PDB entry 8E74 | electron microscopy, 2.94 A resolution | chains Z and P of the 9 polymer chains in the assembly

[Chain Z]
Name: Transcription termination/antitermination protein NusG
Source organism: Mycobacterium tuberculosis
UniProtKB: A0A045HU92 (A0A045HU92_MYCTX); residues 2-238 here = UniProt positions 2-238
Chain sequence (238 residues; each row starts with the number of its first residue):
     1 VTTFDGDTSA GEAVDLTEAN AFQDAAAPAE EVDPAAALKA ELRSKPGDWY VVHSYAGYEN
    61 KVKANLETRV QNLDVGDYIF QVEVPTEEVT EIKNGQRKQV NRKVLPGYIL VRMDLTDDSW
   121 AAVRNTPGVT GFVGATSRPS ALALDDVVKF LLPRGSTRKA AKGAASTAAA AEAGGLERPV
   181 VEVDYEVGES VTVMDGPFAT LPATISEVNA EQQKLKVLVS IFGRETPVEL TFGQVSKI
Not modelled in the structure: 1-32, 155-238
Sequence notes: expression tag (1)
From the paper describing this entry:
  - binding site for the 54-nt DNA strand: Trp120, Arg124

[Chain P]
Molecule: 54-nt DNA strand
Sequence (54 nucleotides; each row starts with the number of its first residue):
   101 CCGGCATGAG AGGATAAAAT ACTATATCCT GGTTAAAGGG TTTTCTTTCT GACG
Not modelled in the structure: 101-109, 147-154

[How chain Z and chain P interact]
Residue-residue contacts (9; chain Z residue first):
  Gly57(Z) - DG139(P)  phosphate contact
  Gly57(Z) - DG140(P)  sugar contact
  Tyr58(Z) - DG138(P)  sugar contact
  Tyr58(Z) - DG139(P)  sugar contact
  Asn60(Z) - DG140(P)  phosphate contact
  Lys61(Z) - DG139(P)  salt bridge to the phosphate
  Lys61(Z) - DG140(P)  phosphate contact
  Lys93(Z) - DT142(P)  salt bridge to the phosphate
  Lys98(Z) - DT142(P)  salt bridge to the phosphate

[Summary]
6 residues of chain Z face 4 of chain P across their interface; the contacts include 3 salt bridges. Polar
pairs include Lys61(Z)-DG139(P), Lys93(Z)-DT142(P) and Lys98(Z)-DT142(P). The paper reports a binding site for
the 54-nt DNA strand at Trp120(Z) and Arg124(Z).
Here chain Z is Transcription termination/antitermination protein NusG (Mycobacterium tuberculosis) and chain
P is a 54-nt DNA strand. Entry 8E74 (Mycobacterium tuberculosis RNAP paused elongation complex with NusG
transcription factor) was determined by electron microscopy, deposited together with 8E79, 8E82, 8E8M and
8E95.
